Entry 5HDS (X-ray diffraction, 1.60 A resolution); this record covers chain A.

# Chain A
Protein: Photoactive yellow protein
Source organism: Halorhodospira halophila
UniProt: P16113 (PYP_HALHA); numbering as in UniProt (aligned over 1-125)
Amino-acid sequence (125 residues; row label = number of the first residue in the row):
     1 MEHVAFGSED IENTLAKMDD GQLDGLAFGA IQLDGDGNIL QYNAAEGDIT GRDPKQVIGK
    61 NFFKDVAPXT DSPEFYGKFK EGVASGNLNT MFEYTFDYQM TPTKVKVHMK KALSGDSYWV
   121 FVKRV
Construct notes: conflict 60F_69 (Cys in P16113)
Modified positions: 60F ((2R)-2-azanyl-3-[(E)-3-(4-hydroxyphenyl)prop-2-enoyl]sulfanyl-propanoic acid) at position 69

# Summary
Chain A is Photoactive yellow protein (Halorhodospira halophila); the structure, Femtosecond Structural
Dynamics Drives the Trans/Cis Isomerization in Photoactive Yellow Protein: 3 ps Structure, was determined by
X-ray diffraction, deposited together with 5HD5, 5HDC, 5HDD and 5HD3.
